PDB entry 4V1O | electron microscopy, 9.70 A resolution (very low resolution: no residue pairs are listed; an interface is given only as per-side residue counts) | chains A and N of the 26 polymer chains in the assembly

[Chain A]
Protein: DNA-directed RNA polymerase II subunit RPB1
From: Saccharomyces cerevisiae
Notes: EC 2.7.7.6
UniProtKB: P04050 (RPB1_YEAST); residue numbers follow UniProt; this construct covers 1-1733
Amino-acid sequence (1733 residues; row label = number of the first residue in the row):
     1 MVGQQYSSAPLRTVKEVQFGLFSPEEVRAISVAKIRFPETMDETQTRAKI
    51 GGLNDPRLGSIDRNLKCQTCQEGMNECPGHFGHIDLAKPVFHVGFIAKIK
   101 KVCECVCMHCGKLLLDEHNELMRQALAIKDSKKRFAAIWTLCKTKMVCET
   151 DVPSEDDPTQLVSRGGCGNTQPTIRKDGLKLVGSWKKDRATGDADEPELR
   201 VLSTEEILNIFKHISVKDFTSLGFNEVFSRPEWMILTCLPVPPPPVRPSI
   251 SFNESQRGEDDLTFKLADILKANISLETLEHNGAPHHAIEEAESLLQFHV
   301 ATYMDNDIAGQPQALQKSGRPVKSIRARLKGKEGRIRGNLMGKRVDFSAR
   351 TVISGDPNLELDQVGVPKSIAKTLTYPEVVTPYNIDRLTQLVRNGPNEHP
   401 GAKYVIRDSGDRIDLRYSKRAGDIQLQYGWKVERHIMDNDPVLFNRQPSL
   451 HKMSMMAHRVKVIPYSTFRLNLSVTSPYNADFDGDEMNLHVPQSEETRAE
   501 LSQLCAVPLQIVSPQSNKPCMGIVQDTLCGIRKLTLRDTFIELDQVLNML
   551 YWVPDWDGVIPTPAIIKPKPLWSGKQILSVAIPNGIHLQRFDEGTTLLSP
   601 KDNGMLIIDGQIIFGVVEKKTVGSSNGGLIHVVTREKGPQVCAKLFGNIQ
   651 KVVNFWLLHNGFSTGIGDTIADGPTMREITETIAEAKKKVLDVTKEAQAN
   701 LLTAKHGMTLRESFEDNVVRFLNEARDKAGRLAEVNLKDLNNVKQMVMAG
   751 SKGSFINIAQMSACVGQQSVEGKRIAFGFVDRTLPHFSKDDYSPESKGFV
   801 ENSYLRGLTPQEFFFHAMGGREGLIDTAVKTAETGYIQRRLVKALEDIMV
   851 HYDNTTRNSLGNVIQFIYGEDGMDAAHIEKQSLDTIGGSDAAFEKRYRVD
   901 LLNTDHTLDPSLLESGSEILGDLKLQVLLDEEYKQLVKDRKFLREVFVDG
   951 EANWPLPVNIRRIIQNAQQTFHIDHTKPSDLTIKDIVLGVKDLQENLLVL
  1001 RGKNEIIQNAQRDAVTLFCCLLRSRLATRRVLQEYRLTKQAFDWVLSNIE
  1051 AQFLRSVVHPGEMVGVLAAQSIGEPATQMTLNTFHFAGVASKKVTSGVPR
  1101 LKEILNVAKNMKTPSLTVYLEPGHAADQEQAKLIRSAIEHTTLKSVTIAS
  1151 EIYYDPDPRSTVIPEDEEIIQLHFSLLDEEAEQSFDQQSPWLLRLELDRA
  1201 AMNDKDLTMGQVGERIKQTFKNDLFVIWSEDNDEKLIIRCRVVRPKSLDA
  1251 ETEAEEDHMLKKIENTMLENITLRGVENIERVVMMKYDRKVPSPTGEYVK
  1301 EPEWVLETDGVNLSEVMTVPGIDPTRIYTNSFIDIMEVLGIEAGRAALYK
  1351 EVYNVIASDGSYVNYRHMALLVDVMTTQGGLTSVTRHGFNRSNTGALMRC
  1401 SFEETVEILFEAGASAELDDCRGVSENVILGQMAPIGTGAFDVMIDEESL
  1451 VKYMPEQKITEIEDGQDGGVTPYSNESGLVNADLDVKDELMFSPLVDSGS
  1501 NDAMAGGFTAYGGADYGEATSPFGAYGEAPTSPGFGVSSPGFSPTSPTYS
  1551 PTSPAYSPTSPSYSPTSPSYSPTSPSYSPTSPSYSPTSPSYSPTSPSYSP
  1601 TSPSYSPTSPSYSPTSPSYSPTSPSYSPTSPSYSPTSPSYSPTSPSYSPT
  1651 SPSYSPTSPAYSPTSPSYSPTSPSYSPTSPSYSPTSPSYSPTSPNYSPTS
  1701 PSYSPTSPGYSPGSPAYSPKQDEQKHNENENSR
Disordered / not traced: 1-2, 1081-1091, 1177-1186, 1244-1253, 1456-1733
Bound ions: Zn2+ site 1: Cys67, Cys70, Cys77, His80; Zn2+ site 2: Cys107, Cys110, Cys148, Cys167; Mg2+: Asp481, Asp483, Asp485 (shared with 1 residue of chain P)
Swiss-Prot annotation at these positions:
  - region: Pro248 to Asp260 (Lid loop), Asn306 to Lys323 (Rudder loop), Pro810 to Glu822 (Bridging helix)
  - binding site (Zn(2+)): Cys67, Cys70, Cys77, His80, Cys107, Cys110, Cys148, Cys167
  - binding site (Mg(2+)): Asp481, Asp483, Asp485
  - modified residue: Thr1471 (Phosphothreonine)
  - cross-link (Glycyl lysine isopeptide (Lys-Gly)): Lys695 (interchain with G-Cter in ubiquitin), Lys1246 (interchain with G-Cter in ubiquitin), Lys1350 (interchain with G-Cter in ubiquitin)

[Chain N]
Molecule: Nontemplate DNA
Sequence (50 nucleotides; each row starts with the number of its first residue; note: 17 numbers in that range are skipped by the numbering (no residue carries them; nothing is unmodelled there)):
     5 AACAGTAGCACGCTGTGTATATAATAGTGTGTTGTACA
    60 GCACAACTGCGC

[Chain A / chain N interface]
At this resolution (10 A) residue pairs are not listed: 8 residues of chain A and 5 of chain N lie at the interface.

[Overview]
8 residues of chain A and 5 residues of chain N are in contact. Cys67(A), Cys70(A), Cys77(A) and His80(A)
coordinate Zn2+ site 1. Curated annotation (UniProt) lists 8 Zn2+-binding residues and 3 Mg2+-binding residues
on chain A.
Chain A is DNA-directed RNA polymerase II subunit RPB1 (Saccharomyces cerevisiae) and chain N is Nontemplate
DNA; the structure, Architecture of the RNA polymerase II-Mediator core transcription initiation complex, was
determined by electron microscopy (same publication as 4V1M and 4V1N).
